Entry 6RWY (electron microscopy, 5.11 A resolution (low resolution: residue-level contacts below are approximate; hydrogen-bond / salt-bridge calls are withheld)); this record covers chains a and g of the 33 polymer chains in the assembly.

[Chain a]
Protein: Surface presentation of antigens protein SpaP
From: Shigella flexneri
UniProtKB: P0A1L3 (SPAP_SHIFL); residue numbers follow UniProt; this construct covers 1-216
Sequence (216 residues; each row starts with the number of its first residue):
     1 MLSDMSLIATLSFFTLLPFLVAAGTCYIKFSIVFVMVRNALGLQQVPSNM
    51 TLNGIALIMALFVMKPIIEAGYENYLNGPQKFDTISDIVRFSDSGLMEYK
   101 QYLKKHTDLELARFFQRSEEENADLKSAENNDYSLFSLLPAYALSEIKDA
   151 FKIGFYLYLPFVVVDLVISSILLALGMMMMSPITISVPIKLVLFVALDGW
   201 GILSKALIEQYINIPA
Not modelled in the structure: 1-5, 214-216

[Chain g]
Protein: Surface presentation of antigens protein SpaQ
From: Shigella flexneri
UniProtKB: P0A1M4 (SPAQ_SHIFL); residue numbers follow UniProt; this construct covers 1-86
Sequence (86 residues; numbered 1 to 86; the number before each row is that of its first residue):
     1 MSDIVYMGNKALYLILIFSLWPVGIATVIGLSIGLLQTVTQLQEQTLPFG
    51 IKLIGVSISLLLLSGWYGEVLLSFCHEIMFLIKSGV

[Interface between chain a and chain g]
Pairs across the interface (36):
  Asp149(a) - Val86(g)
  Lys152(a) - Gly85(g)
  Ile153(a) - Val86(g)
  Tyr156(a) - Ile4(g)
  Tyr156(a) - Met7(g)
  Tyr156(a) - Ile78(g)
  Leu157(a) - Ile82(g)
  Leu159(a) - Met7(g)
  Leu159(a) - Ala11(g)
  Leu159(a) - Phe74(g)
  Pro160(a) - Cys75(g)
  Val163(a) - Ile15(g)
  Leu166(a) - Ile15(g)
  Val167(a) - Phe18(g)
  Ser170(a) - Ser19(g)
  Ser170(a) - Val23(g)
  Ile171(a) - Phe18(g)
  Ile171(a) - Pro22(g)
  Ile171(a) - Val56(g)
  Ala174(a) - Val23(g)
  Ala174(a) - Ala26(g)
  Leu175(a) - Phe49(g)
  Leu175(a) - Lys52(g)
  Leu175(a) - Leu53(g)
  Leu175(a) - Val56(g)
  Met177(a) - Phe49(g)
  Leu193(a) - Leu71(g)
  Leu193(a) - Leu72(g)
  Leu197(a) - Leu72(g)
  Leu197(a) - Cys75(g)
  Gly199(a) - Met79(g)
  Ile202(a) - Met79(g)
  Leu203(a) - Met79(g)
  Leu203(a) - Ile82(g)
  Ala206(a) - Lys83(g)
  Gln210(a) - Lys83(g)
Interface residues without a listed pair, chain a (24 interface residues in all): Lys205, Leu207
Interface residues without a listed pair, chain g (24 interface residues in all): His76

[In short]
Chain a and chain g each contribute 24 residues to their interface.
Chain a is Surface presentation of antigens protein SpaP and chain g is Surface presentation of antigens
protein SpaQ, both from Shigella flexneri; the structure, Export apparatus core and inner rod of the Shigella
type 3 secretion system, was determined by electron microscopy, deposited together with 6RWK and 6RWX.
